Entry 7V2Q (electron microscopy, 3.24 A resolution); this record covers chains A and Q of the 23 polymer chains in the assembly.

# Chain A
Molecule: 16s ribosomal RNA
Organism: Thermus thermophilus HB8
Sequence (1522 nucleotides; each row starts with the number of its first residue):
     1 UUUGUUGGAG AGUUUGAUCC UGGCUCAGGG UGAACGCUGG CGGCGUGCCU AAGACAUGCA
    61 AGUCGUGCGG GCCGCGGGGU UUUACUCCGU GGUCAGCGGC GGACGGGUGA GUAACGCGUG
   121 GGUGACCUAC CCGGAAGAGG GGGACAACCC GGGGAAACUC GGGCUAAUCC CCCAUGUGGA
   181 CCCGCCCCUU GGGGUGUGUC CAAAGGGCUU UGCCCGCUUC CGGAUGGGCC CGCGUCCCAU
   241 CAGCUAGUUG GUGGGGUAAU GGCCCACCAA GGCGACGACG GGUAGCCGGU CUGAGAGGAU
   301 GGCCGGCCAC AGGGGCACUG AGACACGGGC CCCACUCCUA CGGGAGGCAG CAGUUAGGAA
   361 UCUUCCGCAA UGGGCGCAAG CCUGACGGAG CGACGCCGCU UGGAGGAAGA AGCCCUUCGG
   421 GGUGUAAACU CCUGAACCCG GGACGAAACC CCCGACGAGG GGACUGACGG UACCGGGGUA
   481 AUAGCGCCGG CCAACUCCGU GCCAGCAGCC GCGGUAAUAC GGAGGGCGCG AGCGUUACCC
   541 GGAUUCACUG GGCGUAAAGG GCGUGUAGGC GGCCUGGGGC GUCCCAUGUG AAAGACCACG
   601 GCUCAACCGU GGGGGAGCGU GGGAUACGCU CAGGCUAGAC GGUGGGAGAG GGUGGUGGAA
   661 UUCCCGGAGU AGCGGUGAAA UGCGCAGAUA CCGGGAGGAA CGCCGAUGGC GAAGGCAGCC
   721 ACCUGGUCCA CCCGUGACGC UGAGGCGCGA AAGCGUGGGG AGCAAACCGG AUUAGAUACC
   781 CGGGUAGUCC ACGCCCUAAA CGAUGCGCGC UAGGUCUCUG GGUCUCCUGG GGGCCGAAGC
   841 UAACGCGUUA AGCGCGCCGC CUGGGGAGUA CGGCCGCAAG GCUGAAACUC AAAGGAAUUG
   901 ACGGGGGCCC GCACAAGCGG UGGAGCAUGU GGUUUAAUUC GAAGCAACGC GAAGAACCUU
   961 ACCAGGCCUU GACAUGCUAG GGAACCCGGG UGAAAGCCUG GGGUGCCCCG CGAGGGGAGC
  1021 CCUAGCACAG GUGCUGCAUG GCCGUCGUCA GCUCGUGCCG UGAGGUGUUG GGUUAAGUCC
  1081 CGCAACGAGC GCAACCCCCG CCGUUAGUUG CCAGCGGUUC GGCCGGGCAC UCUAACGGGA
  1141 CUGCCCGCGA AAGCGGGAGG AAGGAGGGGA CGACGUCUGG UCAGCAUGGC CCUUACGGCC
  1201 UGGGCGACAC ACGUGCUACA AUGCCCACUA CAAAGCGAUG CCACCCGGCA ACGGGGAGCU
  1261 AAUCGCAAAA AGGUGGGCCC AGUUCGGAUU GGGGUCUGCA ACCCGACCCC AUGAAGCCGG
  1321 AAUCGCUAGU AAUCGCGGAU CAGCCAUGCC GCGGUGAAUA CGUUCCCGGG CCUUGUACAC
  1381 ACCGCCCGUC ACGCCAUGGG AGCGGGCUCU ACCCGAAGUC GCCGGGAGCC UACGGGCAGG
  1441 CGCCGAGGGU AGGGCCCGUG ACUGGGGCGA AGUCGUAACA AGGUAGCUGU ACCGGAAGGU
  1501 GCGGCUGGAU CACCUCCUUU CU
Not modelled in the structure: 1-4, 773-779, 1379-1484, 1509-1522
From the paper describing this entry:
  - mutagenesis - A901G: decreased catalytic activity

# Chain Q
Molecule: 30S ribosomal protein S17
Organism: Thermus thermophilus HB8
UniProtKB: P0DOY7 (RS17_THET8); numbering as in UniProt (aligned over 1-105)
Amino-acid sequence (105 residues; numbered 1 to 105; the number before each row is that of its first residue):
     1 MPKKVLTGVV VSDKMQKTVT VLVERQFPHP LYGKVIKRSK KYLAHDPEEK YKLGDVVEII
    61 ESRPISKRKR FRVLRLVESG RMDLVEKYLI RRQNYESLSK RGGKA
Not modelled in the structure: 1, 102-105

# How chain A and chain Q interact
Pairs across the interface - 81 pairs, chain A then chain Q:
  G121(A) / Pro-2(Q)  hydrogen bond to the sugar
  G121(A) / Glu-61(Q)  hydrogen bond to the base
  G122(A) / Pro-2(Q)  phosphate contact
  G122(A) / Lys-3(Q)  phosphate contact
  U123(A) / Lys-3(Q)  phosphate contact
  A125(A) / Arg-63(Q)  salt bridge to the phosphate
  A125(A) / Pro-64(Q)  base contact
  U190(A) / Lys-3(Q)  base contact
  U190(A) / Ser-62(Q)  base contact
  U190(A) / Arg-63(Q)  hydrogen bond to the base
  U190(A) / Arg-72(Q)  hydrogen bond to the base
  G191(A) / Arg-63(Q)  hydrogen bond to the base
  C230(A) / Arg-70(Q)  hydrogen bond to the phosphate
  C231(A) / Glu-61(Q)  sugar contact
  C231(A) / Arg-70(Q)  salt bridge to the phosphate
  C231(A) / Phe-71(Q)  sugar contact
  G232(A) / Lys-4(Q)  sugar contact
  G232(A) / Lys-40(Q)  salt bridge to the phosphate
  G232(A) / Tyr-42(Q)  phosphate contact
  C233(A) / Arg-25(Q)  salt bridge to the phosphate
  C233(A) / Lys-40(Q)  salt bridge to the phosphate
  G234(A) / Arg-25(Q)  salt bridge to the phosphate
  U240(A) / Lys-100(Q)  salt bridge to the phosphate
  A242(A) / Ser-99(Q)  sugar contact
  A242(A) / Lys-100(Q)  salt bridge to the phosphate
  G243(A) / Ser-99(Q)  phosphate contact
  G243(A) / Lys-100(Q)  hydrogen bond to the phosphate
  G243(A) / Arg-101(Q)  salt bridge to the phosphate
  U249(A) / Met-15(Q)  sugar contact
  U249(A) / Lys-67(Q)  salt bridge to the phosphate
  G250(A) / Met-15(Q)  sugar contact
  G250(A) / Gln-16(Q)  hydrogen bond to the sugar
  G250(A) / Thr-18(Q)  phosphate contact
  G250(A) / Ser-66(Q)  hydrogen bond to the phosphate
  G250(A) / Lys-67(Q)  phosphate contact
  G250(A) / Arg-68(Q)  hydrogen bond to the phosphate
  G250(A) / Lys-69(Q)  hydrogen bond to the phosphate
  G251(A) / Gln-16(Q)  sugar contact
  G251(A) / Lys-17(Q)  hydrogen bond to the sugar
  G251(A) / Ile-65(Q)  phosphate contact
  G251(A) / Ser-66(Q)  phosphate contact
  G251(A) / Lys-69(Q)  salt bridge to the phosphate
  U252(A) / Lys-17(Q)  sugar contact
  U260(A) / Arg-63(Q)  hydrogen bond to the phosphate
  U260(A) / Pro-64(Q)  hydrogen bond to the sugar
  G261(A) / Arg-63(Q)  salt bridge to the phosphate
  G261(A) / Pro-64(Q)  phosphate contact
  G261(A) / Ile-65(Q)  sugar contact
  G261(A) / Ser-66(Q)  hydrogen bond to the sugar
  G261(A) / Lys-67(Q)  hydrogen bond to the sugar
  C263(A) / Lys-67(Q)  phosphate contact
  G271(A) / Lys-14(Q)  phosphate contact
  G271(A) / Met-15(Q)  sugar contact
  G272(A) / Met-15(Q)  phosphate contact
  G272(A) / Arg-68(Q)  sugar contact
  C273(A) / Lys-41(Q)  salt bridge to the phosphate
  C273(A) / Arg-68(Q)  salt bridge to the phosphate
  G274(A) / Lys-41(Q)  salt bridge to the phosphate
  G274(A) / Arg-92(Q)  base contact
  A275(A) / Arg-92(Q)  salt bridge to the phosphate
  A275(A) / Tyr-95(Q)  hydrogen bond to the phosphate
  A275(A) / Leu-98(Q)  hydrogen bond to the base
  C276(A) / Arg-38(Q)  hydrogen bond to the sugar
  C276(A) / Ser-39(Q)  hydrogen bond to the base
  C276(A) / Arg-91(Q)  base contact
  C548(A) / Leu-31(Q)  base contact
  C548(A) / Tyr-32(Q)  sugar contact
  U566(A) / Ile-90(Q)  sugar contact
  U566(A) / Asn-94(Q)  hydrogen bond to the sugar
  A567(A) / Ile-90(Q)  sugar contact
  A567(A) / Arg-91(Q)  sugar contact
  A567(A) / Asn-94(Q)  sugar contact
  G568(A) / Lys-87(Q)  salt bridge to the phosphate
  G569(A) / Lys-34(Q)  phosphate contact
  G569(A) / Lys-37(Q)  phosphate contact
  G619(A) / Pro-2(Q)  sugar contact
  U620(A) / Pro-2(Q)  phosphate contact
  G744(A) / Ser-97(Q)  hydrogen bond to the base
  G744(A) / Leu-98(Q)  sugar contact
  G873(A) / Arg-101(Q)  hydrogen bond to the phosphate
  C874(A) / Arg-101(Q)  salt bridge to the phosphate
Interface residues without a listed pair, chain A (45 interface residues in all): U248, G262, A269, C570, G581, U582, C631, G745
Interface residues without a listed pair, chain Q (48 interface residues in all): Ser-12, Thr-20, Pro-28, Val-35, Leu-43, His-45, Arg-81

# In short
Chain A and chain Q form an interface of 45 and 48 residues respectively; the contacts include 23 hydrogen
bonds and 18 salt bridges. Polar pairs include G121(A)/Glu-61(Q), U190(A)/Arg-63(Q) and U190(A)/Arg-72(Q). The
paper reports that A901G of chain A reduces catalytic activity.
Here chain A is 16s ribosomal RNA and chain Q is 30S ribosomal protein S17, both from Thermus thermophilus
HB8. Entry 7V2Q (T.thermophilus 30S ribosome with KsgA, class K6) was determined by electron microscopy,
deposited together with 7V2L, 7V2M, 7V2N, 7V2O and 7V2P.
